8XX5 - chains D and A of the 9 polymer chains in the assembly; structure by electron microscopy, 2.40 A resolution.

Chain D:
Protein: DNA-directed RNA polymerase RPB5 homolog
Organism: African swine fever virus
UniProtKB: A0A0A1E0C1 (A0A0A1E0C1_ASF); residue numbers follow UniProt; this construct covers 1-205
Chain sequence (205 residues; numbered 1 to 205; the number before each row is that of its first residue):
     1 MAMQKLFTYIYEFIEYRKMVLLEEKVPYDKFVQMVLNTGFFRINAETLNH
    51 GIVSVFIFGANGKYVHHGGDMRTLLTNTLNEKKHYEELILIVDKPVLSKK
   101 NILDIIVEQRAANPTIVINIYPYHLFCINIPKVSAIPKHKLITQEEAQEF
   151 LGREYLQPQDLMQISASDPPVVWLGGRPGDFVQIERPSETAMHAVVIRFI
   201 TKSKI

Chain A:
Protein: DNA-directed RNA polymerase subunit
Organism: African swine fever virus
Notes: EC 2.7.7.6
UniProtKB: A0A3S7XUW7 (A0A3S7XUW7_ASF); residues 1-1440 here = UniProt positions 1-1440
Chain sequence (1440 residues; numbered 1 to 1440; the number before each row is that of its first residue):
     1 MEAGYAEIAAVQFNIAGDNDHKRQGVMEVTISNLFEGTLPAEGGIYDARM
    51 GTTDHHYKCITCSHQRKQCMGHPGILQMHAPVLQPLFIAEIRRWLRVICL
   101 NCGAPIVDLKRYEHLIRPKRLIEAASSQTEGKQCYVCKAVHPKIVKDSED
   151 YFTFWADQQGKIDKLYPQIIREIFSRVTYDTVVKLGRSKNSHPEKLVLKA
   201 IQIPPISIRPGIRLGIGSGPQSFHDINNVIQYLVRKNLLIPKDLQIVRGQ
   251 KIPLNIDRNLQTIQQLYYNFLLDSVSTTATQGGTGKRGIVMGARPAPSIM
   301 RRLPRKEGRIRKSLLGSQVWSISRSTICGNSDLHLDEVGYPISFARTLQV
   351 AETVQHYNINRLMPYFLNGKRQYPGCSRVYKQITQSVHDIEGLKQDFRLE
   401 VGDILYRDVVTGDVAFFNRQPSLERSSIGVHRIVVLENPKISTFQMNVSA
   451 CAWYNADFDGDQMNLWVPWSVMSRVEAELLCSVRNWFISTKSSGPVNGQV
   501 QDSTVGSFLLTRTNTPMGKNVMNKLHAMGLFQTTQTDPPCFANYSPTDLL
   551 DGKSVVSMLLRQTPINYQRAPTWYSEVYAPYMHYNKQDISTQIRNGELIE
   601 GVLDKKAVGAGSSGGIYHLISRRYGPQQALKMIFATQQLALNYVRNAGFT
   651 VSTADMLLTPEAHQEVQEIINELLLESEEINNRLLHGDIMPPIGLTTHDF
   701 YEKLQLNALKFPDRILKPIMNSINPETNGLFQMVATGAKGSNPNMIHIMA
   751 GIGQIEINTQRIQPQFSFGRTLVYYPRFALEAQAYGFICNSYIAGLTSPE
   801 FIFGEMNGRFDLINKALSTSSTGYANRKAIFGLQSCIVDYYRRVSIDTRL
   851 VQQLYGEDGLDARQLETVRFETIMLSDQELEDKFKYTGIQSPLFEEEFSR
   901 LKKDRDKYRQIFLNVENFNFSQLLTDVRQVPVNVASIVKNILLSSTSGVL
   951 PFDEKSILQKYAMVKTFCKNLPYVFINNIQERLQTPIPVYLKRAASLMRM
  1001 LIRIELATVKTLNITCEQMSAILDLIRLQYTQSLINYGEAVGILAAQSVS
  1051 EPLTQYMLDSHHRSVAGGTNKSGIVRPQEIFSAKPVEAEQSSEMLLRLKN
  1101 PEVETNKTYAQEIANSIELITFERLILQWHLLYETYSSTKKNVMYPDFAS
  1151 DVEWMTDFLENHPLLQPPEDIANWCIRLELNKTTMILKSISLESIINSLR
  1201 AKHPNTYIMHSVENTASGIPIIIRIYLRESAFRRSTNTRMATDEKIAVNV
  1251 VDKLLNSTIRGIPGIKNANVVKLMRHRVDAQGKLVRLDNIYAIKTNGTNI
  1301 FGAMLDDNIDPYTIVSSSIGDTMELYGIEAARQKIISEIRTVMGDKGPNH
  1351 RHLLMYADLMTRTGQVTSLEKAGLNAREPSNVLLRMALSSPVQVLTDAAV
  1401 DSAVNPIYGIAAPTLMGSVPRIGTMYSDIIMDEKYITENY
Unresolved in the structure: 212-224, 285-295, 1138-1142, 1234-1240
Metal / ion sites: Zn2+ site 1: Cys59, Cys62, Cys69, His72; Zn2+ site 2: Cys99, Cys102, Cys134, Cys137; Mg2+: Asp457, Asp459, Asp461

How chain D and chain A interact:
Pairs across the interface (98; chain D residue first):
  Met1(D) - Leu1305(A)
  Ala2(D) - Leu1305(A)  hydrophobic
  Lys5(D) - Met1304(A)
  Lys5(D) - Leu1305(A)  hydrogen bond (side chain-backbone)
  Lys5(D) - Asp1307(A)  salt bridge
  Tyr9(D) - Tyr1312(A)
  Tyr123(D) - Phe1301(A)  hydrophobic
  His124(D) - Phe1301(A)
  His124(D) - Glu1324(A)
  His124(D) - Leu1325(A)
  Cys127(D) - Phe1301(A)  hydrophobic
  Cys127(D) - Met1304(A)
  Ile128(D) - Met1304(A)  hydrophobic
  Ile128(D) - Pro1311(A)
  Ile128(D) - Tyr1312(A)  hydrophobic
  Asn129(D) - Tyr1312(A)
  Ile130(D) - Leu1325(A)
  Lys132(D) - Tyr1312(A)
  Val133(D) - Tyr1312(A)
  Val133(D) - Tyr1326(A)  hydrophobic
  Ser134(D) - Asn914(A)
  Ser134(D) - Asn917(A)
  Ser134(D) - Phe918(A)
  Ser134(D) - Tyr1312(A)  hydrogen bond (backbone-backbone)
  Ala135(D) - Phe918(A)  hydrophobic
  Ala135(D) - Ala1330(A)
  Ile136(D) - Tyr1326(A)
  Pro137(D) - Glu1329(A)
  His139(D) - Glu1329(A)
  Phe150(D) - Gln853(A)
  Arg153(D) - Tyr841(A)  hydrogen bond (backbone-side chain)
  Arg153(D) - Ile976(A)
  Arg153(D) - Pro988(A)
  Arg153(D) - Tyr990(A)  hydrogen bond
  Glu154(D) - Tyr841(A)
  Glu154(D) - Arg843(A)  salt bridge
  Glu154(D) - Gln853(A)  hydrogen bond
  Glu154(D) - Tyr990(A)  hydrogen bond
  Tyr155(D) - Tyr841(A)
  Leu156(D) - Arg843(A)
  Leu156(D) - Leu850(A)  hydrophobic
  Asp160(D) - Thr848(A)
  Asp160(D) - Arg849(A)
  Asp160(D) - Leu850(A)  hydrogen bond (backbone-backbone)
  Asp160(D) - Arg1362(A)  hydrogen bond (backbone-side chain)
  Leu161(D) - Arg1362(A)  hydrogen bond (backbone-side chain)
  Met162(D) - Leu850(A)
  Met162(D) - Val851(A)
  Met162(D) - Arg1362(A)
  Gln163(D) - Arg1362(A)  hydrogen bond (backbone-backbone)
  Gln163(D) - Thr1363(A)
  Gln163(D) - Gly1364(A)  hydrogen bond (backbone-backbone)
  Ile164(D) - Ile1328(A)  hydrophobic
  Asp168(D) - Gly1327(A)
  Asp168(D) - Ile1328(A)  hydrogen bond (side chain-backbone)
  Pro169(D) - Leu1325(A)
  Pro169(D) - Tyr1326(A)
  Pro170(D) - Tyr1326(A)
  Ile184(D) - Glu1329(A)
  Glu185(D) - Arg993(A)  salt bridge
  Arg186(D) - Glu857(A)  salt bridge
  Arg186(D) - Glu1329(A)  salt bridge
  Arg186(D) - Arg1332(A)
  Arg186(D) - Asp1358(A)  salt bridge
  Pro187(D) - Gln1333(A)  hydrogen bond (backbone-side chain)
  Ser188(D) - Glu857(A)  hydrogen bond
  Ser188(D) - Phe912(A)
  Glu189(D) - Val915(A)
  Glu189(D) - Gln922(A)  hydrogen bond
  Glu189(D) - Arg928(A)
  Glu189(D) - Arg1340(A)  salt bridge
  Glu189(D) - His1350(A)  salt bridge
  Thr190(D) - Gly856(A)  hydrogen bond (side chain-backbone)
  Thr190(D) - Glu857(A)
  Thr190(D) - Asp858(A)
  Thr190(D) - Leu997(A)
  Thr190(D) - His1350(A)
  Thr190(D) - Arg1351(A)
  Thr190(D) - Leu1354(A)
  Ala191(D) - Glu857(A)
  Ala191(D) - Arg993(A)
  Met192(D) - Tyr908(A)  hydrophobic
  Met192(D) - Phe912(A)  hydrophobic
  Met192(D) - Leu997(A)  hydrophobic
  His193(D) - Lys907(A)
  His193(D) - Arg993(A)
  His193(D) - Ser996(A)  hydrogen bond
  Ala194(D) - Glu857(A)
  Val195(D) - Val989(A)  hydrophobic
  Val195(D) - Tyr990(A)
  Val195(D) - Arg993(A)
  Val196(D) - Gln853(A)
  Arg198(D) - Glu1329(A)  salt bridge
  Arg198(D) - Thr1361(A)  hydrogen bond (side chain-backbone)
  Arg198(D) - Arg1362(A)
  Arg198(D) - Gly1364(A)
  Lys204(D) - Gly1364(A)
  Lys204(D) - Gln1365(A)  hydrogen bond
Other interface residues (no listed pair), chain D (47 interface residues in all): Gln159, Gln183
Other interface residues (no listed pair), chain A (59 interface residues in all): Gln852, Ile911, Gln929, Leu991, Ala994, Met1000, Asp1306, Met1323

Summary:
47 residues of chain D and 59 residues of chain A are in contact; the contacts include 19 hydrogen bonds and 9
salt bridges. Polar contacts include Lys5(D)-Asp1307(A), Glu154(D)-Arg843(A) and Glu185(D)-Arg993(A). The Zn2+
site 1 is built by Cys59(A), Cys62(A), Cys69(A) and His72(A).
Chain D is DNA-directed RNA polymerase RPB5 homolog and chain A is DNA-directed RNA polymerase subunit, both
from African swine fever virus; the structure, ASFV RNAP M1249L C-tail occupied complex1 (MCOC1), was
determined by electron microscopy, deposited together with 8Y0E, 8XX4, 8XXP, 8XXT and 8XY6.
